PDB entry 2HDR | X-ray diffraction, 2.20 A resolution | chain A

Chain A:
Molecule: Beta-lactamase
Source organism: Escherichia coli K12
Notes: EC 3.5.2.6
UniProt: P00811 (AMPC_ECOLI); residues 4-361 here correspond to UniProt positions 20-377 (UniProt number = residue number + 16)
Chain sequence (358 residues; numbered 4 to 361; the number before each row is that of its first residue):
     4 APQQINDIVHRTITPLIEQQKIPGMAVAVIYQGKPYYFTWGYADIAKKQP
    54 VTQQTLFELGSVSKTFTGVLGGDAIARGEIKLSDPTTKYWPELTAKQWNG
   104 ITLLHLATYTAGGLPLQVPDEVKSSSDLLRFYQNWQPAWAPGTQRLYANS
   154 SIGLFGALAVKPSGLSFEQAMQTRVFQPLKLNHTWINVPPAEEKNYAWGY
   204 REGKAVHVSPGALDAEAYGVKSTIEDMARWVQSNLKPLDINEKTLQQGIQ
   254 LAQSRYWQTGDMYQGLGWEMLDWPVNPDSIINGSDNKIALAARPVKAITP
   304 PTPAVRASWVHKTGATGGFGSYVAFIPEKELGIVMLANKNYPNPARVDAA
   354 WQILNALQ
Unresolved in the structure: 285-290
Small-molecule neighbours:
  - 4-amino-3-hydroxybenzoic acid (4A3), molecule 1: Ile-48, Tyr-203, Gly-206
  - 4-amino-3-hydroxybenzoic acid (4A3), molecule 2: Gln-120, Asn-152, His-210, Val-211, Ser-212, Tyr-221, Ala-318, Thr-319, Gly-320
  - 4-amino-3-hydroxybenzoic acid (4A3), molecule 3: Asp-123, Val-125, Lys-126, Pro-213, Gly-214, Ala-215
  - 4-amino-3-hydroxybenzoic acid (4A3), molecule 4: Pro-140, Ala-141, Trp-142, Ala-143, Pro-144
  - 4-amino-3-hydroxybenzoic acid (4A3), molecule 5: Val-191, Pro-192, Glu-196, Tyr-199, Trp-201, His-210
  - 4-amino-3-hydroxybenzoic acid (4A3), molecule 6: Leu-238, Lys-239, Pro-240, Leu-241, Asp-242, Arg-309
  - 4-amino-3-hydroxybenzoic acid (4A3), molecule 7: Asp-264, Pro-277, Val-278, Asn-279
  - 4-amino-3-hydroxybenzoic acid (4A3), molecule 8: Trp-276, Pro-277, Val-278, Asn-279, Pro-280, Trp-354, Asn-358, Gln-361
What the authors report for this chain:
  - binding site for 4-amino-3-hydroxybenzoic acid: Ser-212, Gly-320
  - catalytic residues: Ser-64 (citing earlier work)

Overview:
Ligands of chain A: 8 copies of 4-amino-3-hydroxybenzoic acid. The paper reports the catalytic residue Ser-64;
a binding site for 4-amino-3-hydroxybenzoic acid at Ser-212 and Gly-320.
Chain A is Beta-lactamase (Escherichia coli K12); the structure, AmpC beta-lactamase in complex with
4-Amino-3-hydroxybenzoic acid, was determined by X-ray diffraction together with 2HDQ, 2HDS and 2HDU from the
same study.
